PDB entry 4Y62 | X-ray diffraction, 1.60 A resolution | chain A

Chain A:
Protein: Histo-blood group ABO system transferase
Source organism: Homo sapiens
Notes: EC 2.4.1.40, 2.4.1.37
Reference sequence: P16442 (BGAT_HUMAN); residue numbers follow UniProt; this construct covers 1-354
Chain sequence (354 residues; each row starts with the number of its first residue):
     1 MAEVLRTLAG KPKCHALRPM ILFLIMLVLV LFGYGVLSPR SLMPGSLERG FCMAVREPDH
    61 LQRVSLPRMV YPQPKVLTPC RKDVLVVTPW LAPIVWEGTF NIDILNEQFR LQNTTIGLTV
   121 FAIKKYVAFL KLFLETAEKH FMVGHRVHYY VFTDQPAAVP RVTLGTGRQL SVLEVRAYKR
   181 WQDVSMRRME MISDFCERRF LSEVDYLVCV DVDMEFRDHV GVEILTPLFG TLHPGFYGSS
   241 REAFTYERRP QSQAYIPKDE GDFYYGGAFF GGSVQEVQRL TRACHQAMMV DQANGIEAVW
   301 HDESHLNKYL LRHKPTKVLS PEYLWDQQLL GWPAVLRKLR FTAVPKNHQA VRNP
Not modelled in the structure: 1-64, 176-179, 346-354
Differences from the reference sequence: conflict Gly266 (Leu in P16442); variant Ala268 (Gly in P16442)
Small-molecule neighbours:
  - 48E (5'-deoxy-5'-{[(2R)-3-hydroxy-2-(4-phenyl-1H-1,2,3-triazol-1-yl)propanoyl]amino}uridine): Phe121, Ala122, Ile123, Lys124, Tyr126, Trp181, Val184, Ser185, Arg188, Asp211, Val212, Asp213, Trp300, His301
  - H-antigen acceptor (BHE; octyl 2-O-(6-deoxy-alpha-L-galactopyranosyl)-beta-D-galactopyranoside): His233, Pro234, Gly235, Phe236, Thr245, Tyr264, Trp300, Glu303, Asp326, Leu329, Ala343

In short:
Chain A binds H-antigen acceptor and compound 48E.
Chain A is Histo-blood group ABO system transferase (Homo sapiens); the structure, AAGlyB in complex with
amino-acid analogues, was determined by X-ray diffraction (same publication as 4Y63 and 4Y64).
